Entry 1HRV (X-ray diffraction, 3.00 A resolution); this record covers chains 2 and 3 of the 4 polymer chains in the assembly.

[Chain 2]
Protein: Human rhinovirus 14 coat protein (subunit VP2)
Organism: Human rhinovirus 14
UniProt: P03303 (POLG_HRV14); residues 1-262 here correspond to UniProt positions 69-330 (UniProt number = residue number + 68)
Chain sequence (262 residues; row label = number of the first residue in the row):
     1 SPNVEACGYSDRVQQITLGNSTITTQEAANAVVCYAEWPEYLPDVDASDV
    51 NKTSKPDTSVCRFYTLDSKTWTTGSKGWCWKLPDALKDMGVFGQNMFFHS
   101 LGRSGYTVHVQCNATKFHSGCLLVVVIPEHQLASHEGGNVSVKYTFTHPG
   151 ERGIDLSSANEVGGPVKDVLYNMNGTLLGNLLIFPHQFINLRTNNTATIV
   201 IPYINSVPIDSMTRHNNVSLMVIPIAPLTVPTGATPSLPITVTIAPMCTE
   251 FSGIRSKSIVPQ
Disordered / not traced: 1-7
Sequence notes: conflict Leu170 (Ile239 in P03303)

[Chain 3]
Protein: Human rhinovirus 14 coat protein (subunit VP3)
Organism: Human rhinovirus 14
UniProt: P03303 (POLG_HRV14); residues 1-236 here correspond to UniProt positions 331-566 (UniProt number = residue number + 330)
Chain sequence (236 residues; each row starts with the number of its first residue):
     1 GLPTTTLPGSGQFLTTDDRQSPSALPNYEPTPRIHIPGKVHNLLEIIQVD
    51 TLIPMNNTHTKDEVNSYLIPLNANRQNEQVFGTNLFIGDGVFKTTLLGEI
   101 VQYYTHWSGSLRFSLMYTGPALSSAKLILAYTPPGARGPQDRREAMLGTH
   151 VVWDIGLQSTIVMTIPWTSGVQFRYTDPDTYTSAGFLSCWYQTSLILPPE
   201 TTGQVYLLSFISACPDFKLRLMKDTQTISQTVALTE

[Chain 2 / chain 3 interface]
Pairs across the interface - 61 pairs, chain 2 then chain 3:
  Arg12(2) with Leu157(3)
  Tyr35(2) with Pro37(3), hydrophobic; Gly38(3)
  Glu37(2) with His35(3), salt bridge; Pro37(3)
  Asp46(2) with Ile34(3); His35(3), hydrogen bond (side chain-backbone)
  Lys116(2) with Pro120(3); Ala121(3), hydrogen bond (backbone-backbone); Leu122(3), hydrogen bond (backbone-backbone)
  Phe117(2) with Pro120(3); Leu122(3), hydrophobic; Pro199(3); Thr201(3)
  His118(2) with Pro120(3)
  Ser119(2) with Thr118(3)
  Gly120(2) with Thr118(3)
  Asn139(2) with Glu236(3), hydrogen bond (side chain-backbone)
  Leu170(2) with Asp62(3); Glu63(3); Val64(3); Tyr67(3), hydrophobic
  Tyr171(2) with Asp62(3), hydrogen bond
  Leu177(2) with Thr94(3)
  Leu178(2) with Val64(3), hydrophobic
  Gly179(2) with Thr51(3); Leu52(3), hydrogen bond (backbone-backbone); Tyr67(3), hydrogen bond (backbone-side chain)
  Asn180(2) with Thr51(3); Thr94(3), hydrogen bond (side chain-backbone); Thr95(3); Leu96(3), hydrogen bond (side chain-backbone)
  Leu182(2) with Val49(3); Asp50(3); Thr51(3); Leu52(3), hydrophobic; Phe210(3), hydrophobic
  Ile183(2) with Val49(3), hydrophobic; Leu96(3), hydrophobic
  Asn190(2) with Met116(3); Tyr117(3); Thr118(3)
  Arg192(2) with Tyr117(3); Gly119(3), hydrogen bond (side chain-backbone); Pro120(3); Ala121(3); Gly156(3), hydrogen bond (side chain-backbone)
  Thr193(2) with Ser159(3)
  Ile204(2) with Pro37(3), hydrophobic
  Asn205(2) with Ile36(3)
  Ser206(2) with Ile34(3)
  Val207(2) with Ile34(3)
  Pro208(2) with Ile34(3)
  Ile225(2) with Val64(3); Leu68(3)
  Ala226(2) with Leu68(3), hydrophobic; Thr118(3)
  Pro227(2) with Leu68(3); Tyr206(3), hydrophobic
  Pro231(2) with Glu200(3)
  Thr232(2) with Glu200(3), hydrogen bond (backbone-backbone)
Also at the interface, not in a pair above, chain 2 (37 interface residues in all): Cys121, Val169, Phe188, Pro202, Tyr203, Thr229
Also at the interface, not in a pair above, chain 3 (39 interface residues in all): Arg33, Ile46, Ile155, Pro198, Thr202, Leu208

[Summary]
37 residues of chain 2 face 39 of chain 3 across their interface; the contacts include 12 hydrogen bonds and 1
salt bridge. Polar contacts include Glu37(2)-His35(3), Asp46(2)-His35(3) and Asn139(2)-Glu236(3).
Here chain 2 is Human rhinovirus 14 coat protein (subunit VP2) and chain 3 is Human rhinovirus 14 coat protein
(subunit VP3), both from Human rhinovirus 14. Entry 1HRV (HRV14/sdz 35-682 complex) was determined by X-ray
diffraction.
